6IB8 - chains A and C of the 3 polymer chains in the assembly; structure by X-ray diffraction, 1.65 A resolution.

== Chain A ==
Molecule: Inositol-1-monophosphatase
Organism: Escherichia coli
Notes: EC 3.1.3.25
UniProt: P0ADG4 (SUHB_ECOLI); residue numbers follow UniProt; this construct covers 1-267
Sequence (271 residues; each row starts with the number of its first residue; numbers below 1 keep their minus sign (Gly-3 is residue -3)):
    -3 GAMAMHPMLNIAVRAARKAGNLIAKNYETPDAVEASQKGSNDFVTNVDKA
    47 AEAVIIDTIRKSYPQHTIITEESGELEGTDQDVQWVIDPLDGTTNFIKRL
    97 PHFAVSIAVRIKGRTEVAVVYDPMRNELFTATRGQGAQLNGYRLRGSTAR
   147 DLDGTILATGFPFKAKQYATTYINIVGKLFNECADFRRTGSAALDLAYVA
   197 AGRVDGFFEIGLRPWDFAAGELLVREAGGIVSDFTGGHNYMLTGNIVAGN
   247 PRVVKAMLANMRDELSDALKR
Not modelled in the structure: -3 to 0, 33-38, 266-267
Differences from the reference sequence: expression tag (-3 to 0)
Ion coordination: Mg2+: Glu67, Asp84, Leu86
UniProt features mapped onto this chain:
  - binding site (Mg(2+)): Glu67, Asp84, Leu86
  - binding site (substrate): Glu67, Leu86 to Thr89, Arg183, Asp212
  - mutagenesis: Asp87 (D87N: Loss of IMPase activity, still complements dnaB121 helicase mutation), Arg139 (R139C: In suhB10; decreases polypeptide chain elongation rate, grows at 30 but not 25 degrees Celsius; when associated with A-250), Gly173 (G173V: No growth at 30 degrees Celsius, IMPase activity not inhibited by RNA polymerase (RNAP)), Arg183 (R183A: Some growth at 30 degrees Celsius, greater IMPase activity, partially inhibited by RNAP), Arg184 (R184A: Grows at 30 degrees Celsius, makes more dimer, partially inhibited by RNAP, crystallizes; R184I: No growth at 30 degrees Celsius, IMPase activity not inhibited by RNAP), Val250 (V250A: In suhB10; decreases polypeptide chain elongation rate, grows at 30 but not 25 degrees Celsius; when associated with C-139), Lys251 to Leu254 (3-fold decreased affinity for NusA, less efficient in delaying or suppressing Rho-dependent transcription termination)

== Chain C ==
Molecule: Transcription termination/antitermination protein NusA
Organism: Escherichia coli
UniProt: C3SSP1 (C3SSP1_ECOLX); numbering as in UniProt (aligned over 427-495)
Sequence (72 residues; each row starts with the number of its first residue):
   424 GAMDNKPADDLLNLEGVDRDLAFKLAARGVCTLEDLAEQGIDDLADIEGL
   474 TDEKAGALIMAARNICWFGDEA
Not modelled in the structure: 424-427, 493-495
Differences from the reference sequence: expression tag (424-426)

== Chain A / chain C interface ==
Contacting residue pairs (24):
  Arg110(A) - Asp465(C)  salt bridge
  Arg110(A) - Asp475(C)  salt bridge
  Arg129(A) - Asp465(C)  salt bridge
  Arg129(A) - Ala468(C)
  Arg221(A) - Asp465(C)  salt bridge
  Ile226(A) - Glu461(C)
  Ile226(A) - Arg486(C)
  Ile226(A) - Trp490(C)  hydrophobic
  Ser228(A) - Arg486(C)
  Thr231(A) - Met483(C)
  Thr231(A) - Phe491(C)
  Gly232(A) - Met483(C)
  Gly232(A) - Arg486(C)  hydrogen bond (backbone-side chain)
  Gly233(A) - Met483(C)
  His234(A) - Ile464(C)
  His234(A) - Ile482(C)
  His234(A) - Arg486(C)
  Arg248(A) - Glu461(C)  salt bridge
  Lys251(A) - Glu457(C)  salt bridge
  Lys251(A) - Trp490(C)
  Leu254(A) - Trp490(C)  hydrophobic
  Leu254(A) - Phe491(C)  hydrophobic
  Arg258(A) - Asn487(C)
  Arg258(A) - Phe491(C)  hydrogen bond (side chain-backbone)
Other interface residues (no listed pair), chain A (16 interface residues in all): Pro247, Val250, Ala255
Other interface residues (no listed pair), chain C (15 interface residues in all): Gly463, Gly479, Cys489

== In short ==
Chain A and chain C form an interface of 16 and 15 residues respectively; the contacts include 2 hydrogen
bonds and 6 salt bridges. Polar contacts include Arg110(A)-Asp465(C), Arg110(A)-Asp475(C) and
Arg129(A)-Asp465(C).
Here chain A is Inositol-1-monophosphatase and chain C is Transcription termination/antitermination protein
NusA, both from Escherichia coli. Entry 6IB8 (Structure of a complex of SuhB and NusA AR2 domain) was
determined by X-ray diffraction.
